PDB entry 4MMR | X-ray diffraction, 3.10 A resolution | chains A and B

== Chain A ==
Molecule: Fusion glycoprotein F2
From: Human respiratory syncytial virus A2
UniProtKB: P03420 (FUS_HRSVA); residue numbers follow UniProt; this construct covers 26-107
Sequence (82 residues; numbered 26 to 107; the number before each row is that of its first residue):
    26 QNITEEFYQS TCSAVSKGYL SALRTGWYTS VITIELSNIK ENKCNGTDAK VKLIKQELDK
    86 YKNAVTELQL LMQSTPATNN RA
Not modelled in the structure: 104-107
Construct notes: engineered mutation Ala102 (Pro in P03420)
Swiss-Prot annotation at these positions:
  - glycosylation (N-linked (GlcNAc...) asparagine): Asn27, Asn70
  - natural variant: Ala102 (P102A: In strain: Cold-passage attenuated; this construct carries the variant)
  - mutagenesis: Cys37 (C37S: Impairs translation or folding of the F protein), Cys69 (C69S: Impairs translation or folding of the F protein)
Reported in the primary citation:
  - mutagenesis - K87F/V90L: decreased expression

== Chain B ==
Molecule: Fusion glycoprotein F1 fused with Fibritin trimerization domain
From: Human respiratory syncytial virus A2
UniProtKB: chimeric construct of P03420, P10104: residues 137-513 from P03420 (FUS_HRSVA) positions 137-513 (same numbers); residues 518-544 from P10104 positions 458-484 (UniProt number = residue number - 60)
Sequence (414 residues; each row starts with the number of its first residue):
   137 FLGFLLGVGS AIASGVAVSK VLHLEGEVNK IKSALLSTNK AVVSLSNGVS VLTFKVLDLK
   197 NYIDKQLLPI LNKQSCSISN IETVIEFQQK NNRLLEITRE FSVNAGVTTP VSTYMLTNSE
   257 LLSLINDMPI TNDQKKLMSN NVQIVRQQSY SIMSIIKEEV LAYVVQLPLY GVIDTPCWKL
   317 HTSPLCTTNT KEGSNICLTR TDRGWYCDNA GSVSFFPQAE TCKVQSNRVF CDTMNSLTLP
   377 SEVNLCNVDI FNPKYDCKIM TSKTDVSSSV ITSLGAIVSC YGKTKCTASN KNRGIIKTFS
   437 NGCDYVSNKG VDTVSVGNTL YYVNKQEGKS LYVKGEPIIN FYDPLVFPSD EFDASISQVN
   497 EKINQSLAFI RKSDELLSAI GGYIPEAPRD GQAYVRKDGE WVLLSTFLGG LVPR
Not modelled in the structure: 514-550
Construct notes: engineered mutation Phe190 (Ser in P03420), Leu207 (Val in P03420), Val379 (Ile in P03420), Val447 (Met in P03420); linker (514-517); variant Leu539 (Phe479 in P10104); expression tag (545-550)
Swiss-Prot annotation at these positions:
  - region: Phe137 to Val157 (Fusion peptide)
  - glycosylation: Asn500 (N-linked (GlcNAc...) asparagine)
Cystine bridges: Cys313-Cys343, Cys322-Cys333, Cys358-Cys367, Cys382-Cys393, Cys416-Cys422
Reported in the primary citation:
  - mutagenesis - S190F/V207L, F488W: increased stability
  - mutagenesis - V178N, V185E, S403C/T420C, I506K: unchanged stability

== How chain A and chain B interact ==
Inter-chain disulfides: Cys37(A)-Cys439(B), Cys69(A)-Cys212(B)
Pairs across the interface (194; chain A residue first):
  Gln26(A) - Asn363(B)
  Gln26(A) - Gln462(B)
  Ile28(A) - Asn363(B)
  Ile28(A) - Gln462(B)
  Ile28(A) - Gly464(B)
  Ile28(A) - Lys465(B)  hydrogen bond (backbone-backbone)
  Thr29(A) - Leu410(B)
  Thr29(A) - Lys465(B)
  Glu30(A) - Thr408(B)  hydrogen bond
  Glu30(A) - Ser409(B)  hydrogen bond (side chain-backbone)
  Glu30(A) - Leu410(B)  hydrogen bond (side chain-backbone)
  Glu30(A) - Gly411(B)
  Glu30(A) - Tyr441(B)  hydrogen bond
  Glu30(A) - Lys465(B)  hydrogen bond (backbone-backbone)
  Glu30(A) - Ser466(B)
  Glu30(A) - Leu467(B)  hydrogen bond (backbone-backbone)
  Glu31(A) - Leu467(B)
  Phe32(A) - Asp440(B)
  Phe32(A) - Tyr441(B)  hydrophobic
  Phe32(A) - Leu467(B)  hydrogen bond (backbone-backbone)
  Phe32(A) - Tyr468(B)
  Phe32(A) - Val469(B)  hydrogen bond (backbone-backbone)
  Tyr33(A) - Asn383(B)
  Tyr33(A) - Val469(B)  hydrophobic
  Gln34(A) - Tyr468(B)
  Gln34(A) - Val469(B)  hydrogen bond (backbone-backbone)
  Gln34(A) - Lys470(B)
  Gln34(A) - Gly471(B)  hydrogen bond (side chain-backbone)
  Ser35(A) - Leu321(B)
  Ser35(A) - Gly471(B)
  Ser35(A) - Glu472(B)
  Ser35(A) - Pro473(B)
  Ser35(A) - Ile474(B)  hydrogen bond (backbone-backbone)
  Thr36(A) - Leu321(B)
  Cys37(A) - Thr318(B)
  Cys37(A) - Ser319(B)  hydrogen bond (backbone-backbone)
  Cys37(A) - Pro320(B)
  Cys37(A) - Leu321(B)  hydrophobic
  Cys37(A) - Ser415(B)
  Cys37(A) - Cys439(B)  disulfide
  Ser38(A) - His317(B)
  Ser38(A) - Arg336(B)  hydrogen bond
  Ser38(A) - Ile413(B)
  Ala39(A) - Lys315(B)
  Ala39(A) - Leu316(B)
  Ala39(A) - His317(B)  hydrogen bond (backbone-backbone)
  Ala39(A) - Ile413(B)  hydrophobic
  Val40(A) - Trp314(B)
  Val40(A) - Lys315(B)
  Val40(A) - Leu316(B)  hydrophobic
  Val40(A) - Asn383(B)
  Ser41(A) - Trp314(B)
  Ser41(A) - Lys315(B)  hydrogen bond (backbone-backbone)
  Ser41(A) - His317(B)  hydrogen bond
  Ser41(A) - Ser409(B)  hydrogen bond
  Gly43(A) - Cys313(B)
  Gly43(A) - Asn363(B)
  Tyr44(A) - Thr311(B)
  Tyr44(A) - Pro312(B)
  Tyr44(A) - Cys313(B)  hydrogen bond (backbone-backbone)
  Tyr44(A) - Trp341(B)  hydrophobic
  Tyr44(A) - Val360(B)  hydrophobic
  Tyr44(A) - Asn363(B)
  Tyr44(A) - Val365(B)  hydrophobic
  Tyr44(A) - Ser409(B)  hydrogen bond
  Leu45(A) - Asp310(B)
  Leu45(A) - Thr311(B)
  Leu45(A) - Asn363(B)  hydrogen bond (backbone-backbone)
  Leu45(A) - Arg364(B)
  Leu45(A) - Val365(B)  hydrogen bond (backbone-backbone)
  Ser46(A) - Val308(B)
  Ser46(A) - Ile309(B)
  Ser46(A) - Asp310(B)  hydrogen bond (backbone-backbone)
  Ser46(A) - Thr311(B)  hydrogen bond (backbone-backbone)
  Ser46(A) - Cys313(B)
  Ser46(A) - Arg364(B)  hydrogen bond (backbone-side chain)
  Ser46(A) - Val365(B)
  Ala47(A) - Tyr306(B)
  Ala47(A) - Val308(B)
  Ala47(A) - Arg364(B)
  Ala47(A) - Val365(B)  hydrogen bond (backbone-backbone)
  Ala47(A) - Phe366(B)
  Ala47(A) - Cys367(B)  hydrogen bond (backbone-backbone)
  Leu48(A) - Leu305(B)
  Leu48(A) - Tyr306(B)
  Leu48(A) - Gly307(B)
  Leu48(A) - Val308(B)  hydrogen bond (backbone-backbone)
  Leu48(A) - Asn345(B)
  Leu48(A) - Cys367(B)
  Arg49(A) - Pro304(B)
  Arg49(A) - Leu305(B)
  Arg49(A) - Cys367(B)  hydrogen bond (backbone-backbone)
  Arg49(A) - Asp368(B)  salt bridge
  Arg49(A) - Thr369(B)  hydrogen bond (backbone-side chain)
  Arg49(A) - Met370(B)
  Thr50(A) - Leu305(B)  hydrogen bond (backbone-backbone)
  Thr50(A) - Gly307(B)  hydrogen bond (side chain-backbone)
  Thr50(A) - Val308(B)
  Gly51(A) - Pro304(B)
  Gly51(A) - Leu305(B)  hydrogen bond (backbone-backbone)
  Trp52(A) - Ala147(B)
  Trp52(A) - Ser150(B)
  Trp52(A) - Gln284(B)
  Trp52(A) - Tyr286(B)  hydrophobic
  Trp52(A) - Gln302(B)
  Trp52(A) - Leu303(B)
  Trp52(A) - Pro304(B)
  Trp52(A) - Leu305(B)
  Tyr53(A) - Leu188(B)
  Tyr53(A) - Leu260(B)  hydrophobic
  Tyr53(A) - Met264(B)  hydrophobic
  Tyr53(A) - Pro265(B)
  Tyr53(A) - Val301(B)
  Tyr53(A) - Gln302(B)
  Tyr53(A) - Leu303(B)  hydrogen bond (backbone-backbone)
  Tyr53(A) - Leu305(B)  hydrophobic
  Thr54(A) - Val187(B)
  Thr54(A) - Val301(B)
  Ser55(A) - Leu188(B)
  Ser55(A) - Leu260(B)
  Ser55(A) - Val300(B)
  Ser55(A) - Val301(B)  hydrogen bond (backbone-backbone)
  Val56(A) - Leu188(B)  hydrogen bond (backbone-backbone)
  Val56(A) - Thr189(B)
  Val56(A) - Phe190(B)  hydrogen bond (backbone-backbone)
  Ile57(A) - Phe190(B)
  Ile57(A) - Val192(B)  hydrophobic
  Ile57(A) - Leu252(B)  hydrophobic
  Ile57(A) - Leu297(B)
  Ile57(A) - Ala298(B)
  Ile57(A) - Tyr299(B)  hydrogen bond (backbone-backbone)
  Ile57(A) - Val301(B)  hydrophobic
  Thr58(A) - Phe190(B)  hydrogen bond (backbone-backbone)
  Thr58(A) - Lys191(B)
  Thr58(A) - Val192(B)  hydrogen bond (backbone-backbone)
  Thr58(A) - Val296(B)
  Thr58(A) - Leu297(B)
  Ile59(A) - Val192(B)  hydrophobic
  Ile59(A) - Leu193(B)
  Ile59(A) - Val296(B)
  Ile59(A) - Leu297(B)  hydrogen bond (backbone-backbone)
  Glu60(A) - Lys191(B)
  Glu60(A) - Leu193(B)  hydrogen bond (backbone-backbone)
  Glu60(A) - Asp194(B)
  Glu60(A) - Leu195(B)  hydrogen bond (backbone-backbone)
  Glu60(A) - Lys196(B)  salt bridge
  Glu60(A) - Asn197(B)
  Glu60(A) - Glu295(B)
  Leu61(A) - Lys196(B)
  Leu61(A) - Ile292(B)  hydrophobic
  Leu61(A) - Glu295(B)  hydrogen bond (backbone-backbone)
  Ser62(A) - Lys196(B)
  Ser62(A) - Ile199(B)
  Ser62(A) - Asp200(B)
  Asn63(A) - Glu295(B)
  Ile64(A) - Leu203(B)  hydrophobic
  Asn67(A) - Leu207(B)
  Lys68(A) - Leu207(B)
  Lys68(A) - Ser211(B)
  Cys69(A) - Ser211(B)
  Cys69(A) - Cys212(B)  disulfide
  Asn70(A) - Ser211(B)  hydrogen bond (backbone-side chain)
  Asn70(A) - Cys212(B)  hydrogen bond (backbone-side chain)
  Gly71(A) - Cys212(B)  hydrogen bond (backbone-side chain)
  Thr72(A) - Ser213(B)  hydrogen bond (side chain-backbone)
  Asp73(A) - Ser213(B)  hydrogen bond (backbone-backbone)
  Asp73(A) - Ile214(B)
  Lys75(A) - Ile214(B)
  Lys75(A) - Asn216(B)
  Val76(A) - Ile206(B)  hydrophobic
  Val76(A) - Gln210(B)
  Val76(A) - Ser213(B)
  Val76(A) - Ser215(B)
  Leu78(A) - Val220(B)  hydrophobic
  Leu78(A) - Gln224(B)
  Ile79(A) - Val220(B)  hydrophobic
  Glu82(A) - Phe223(B)
  Glu82(A) - Gln224(B)
  Glu82(A) - Asn227(B)  hydrogen bond
  Glu82(A) - Asn228(B)
  Lys85(A) - Leu231(B)
  Tyr86(A) - Leu195(B)  hydrophobic
  Tyr86(A) - Asn227(B)
  Ala89(A) - Leu231(B)  hydrophobic
  Ala89(A) - Thr234(B)
  Glu92(A) - Thr234(B)
  Glu92(A) - Ser238(B)
  Leu93(A) - Thr234(B)
  Leu93(A) - Ile292(B)
  Gln94(A) - Ile292(B)
  Leu96(A) - Phe237(B)
  Pro101(A) - Val243(B)  hydrophobic
  Ala102(A) - Val243(B)
  Thr103(A) - Ile148(B)
Interface residues without a listed pair, chain A (62 interface residues in all): Lys42, Ala74, Leu83
Interface residues without a listed pair, chain B (125 interface residues in all): Gly151, Val152, Val154, Leu158, Lys168, Gln202, Thr219, Leu230, Ile233, Ala241, Gly242, Met251, Asp263, Leu273, Ile288, Met289, Cys343, Phe352, Ser362, Ile386, Glu463

== In short ==
62 residues of chain A face 125 of chain B across their interface; the contacts include 2 disulfide bonds, 50
hydrogen bonds and 2 salt bridges. Polar contacts include Arg49(A)-Asp368(B), Glu60(A)-Lys196(B) and
Glu30(A)-Thr408(B). From the paper: S190F/V207L and F488W of chain B increase stability; K87F/V90L of chain A
reduce expression; 7 substitutions were tested in all.
Here chain A is Fusion glycoprotein F2 and chain B is Fusion glycoprotein F1 fused with Fibritin trimerization
domain, both from Human respiratory syncytial virus A2. Entry 4MMR (Crystal Structure of Prefusion-stabilized
RSV F Variant Cav1 at pH 9.5) was determined by X-ray diffraction together with 4MMQ, 4MMS, 4MMT, 4MMU and
4MMV from the same study.
